3QHR - chains A and B of the 4 polymer chains in the assembly; structure by X-ray diffraction, 2.17 A resolution.

[Chain A]
Name: Cell division protein kinase 2
From: Homo sapiens
Notes: EC 2.7.11.22
Reference sequence: P24941 (CDK2_HUMAN); residue numbers follow UniProt; this construct covers 1-296
Sequence (298 residues; numbered -1 to 296; the number before each row is that of its first residue; numbers below 1 keep their minus sign (Gly-1 is residue -1)):
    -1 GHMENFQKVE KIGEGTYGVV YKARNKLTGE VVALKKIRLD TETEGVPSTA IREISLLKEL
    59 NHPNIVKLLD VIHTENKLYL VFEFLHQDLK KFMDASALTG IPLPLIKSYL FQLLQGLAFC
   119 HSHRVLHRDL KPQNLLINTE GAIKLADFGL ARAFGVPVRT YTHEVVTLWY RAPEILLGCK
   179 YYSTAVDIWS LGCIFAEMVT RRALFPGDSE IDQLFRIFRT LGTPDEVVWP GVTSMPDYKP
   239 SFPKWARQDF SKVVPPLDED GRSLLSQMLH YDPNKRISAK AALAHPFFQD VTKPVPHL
Modified positions: Thr160 (phosphothreonine; TPO)
Sequence notes: expression tag (-1 to 0)
Metal / ion sites: Mg2+ site 1: Asn132, Asp145 (together with ADP); Mg2+ site 2: Asp145 (together with ADP)
Ligand contacts:
  - ADP (adenosine-5'-diphosphate): Ile10, Gly11, Glu12, Gly13, Thr14, Tyr15, Gly16, Val18, Ala31, Lys33, Val64, Phe80, Glu81, Phe82, Leu83, Asp86, Lys89, Gln131, Asn132, Leu134, Asp145
  - trifluoromagnesate (MGF): Gly13, Thr14, Tyr15, Asp127, Lys129, Gln131, Asn132, Asp145
Curated features (UniProtKB/Swiss-Prot):
  - active site: Asp127 (Proton acceptor)
  - binding site (ATP): Ile10 to Val18, Lys33, Glu81 to Leu83, Asp86, Lys129 to Asn132, Asp145
  - binding site (Mg(2+)): Asn132, Asp145
  - site (CDK7 binding): Lys9, Lys88, Lys89, Leu166
  - modified residue: Met1 (N-acetylmethionine), Lys6 (N6-acetyllysine), Thr14 (Phosphothreonine), Tyr15 (Phosphotyrosine), Tyr19 (Phosphotyrosine), Thr160 (Phosphothreonine)
  - natural variant: Pro45 (P45L: In a glioblastoma multiforme sample)
  - mutagenesis: Lys9 (K9F: Reduced phosphorylation by CAK), Thr14 (T14A: 2-fold increase in activity), Tyr15 (Y15F: 2-fold increase in activity), Lys88 to Lys89 (Reduced phosphorylation by CAK), Thr160 (T160A: Abolishes activity), Leu166 (L166R: Reduced phosphorylation by CAK and reduced kinase activity)
From the paper describing this entry:
  - post-translational modification sites: Thr160
  - conformationally variable residues (loop rearrangement): Ile10 to Val18
  - binding site for ADP: Gly16, Lys33
  - contacts within the chain: Lys33-Glu51
  - Mg2+ coordination: Asn132, Asp145
  - binding site for trifluoromagnesate: Thr14, Lys129
  - catalytic residues: Asp127, Lys129 (proposed by the authors, not directly observed)
  - post-translational modification sites: Thr14, Tyr15 (citing earlier work)
  - catalytic residues: Asp145

[Chain B]
Name: Cyclin-A2
From: Mus musculus
Reference sequence: P51943 (CCNA2_MOUSE); residues 173-432 here correspond to UniProt positions 163-422 (UniProt number = residue number - 10)
Sequence (261 residues; numbered 172 to 432; the number before each row is that of its first residue):
   172 SNEVPDYQED IHTYLREMEV KCKPKVGYMK RQPDITNSMR AILVDWLVEV GEEYKLQNET
   232 LHLAVNYIDR FLSSMSVLRG KLQLVGTAAM LLASKFEEIY PPEVAEFVYI TDDTYSKKQV
   292 LRMEHLVLKV LAFDLAAPTV NQFLTQYFLH LQPANCKVES LAMFLGELSL IDADPYLKYL
   352 PSLIAGAAFH LALYTVTGQS WPESLAQQTG YTLESLKPCL VDLHQTYLKA PQHAQQSIRE
   412 KYKHSKYHSV SLLNPPETLS V
Sequence notes: expression tag (172)

[How chain A and chain B interact]
Residue-residue contacts (67; chain A residue first):
  Thr41(A) - Lys288(B)  hydrogen bond (backbone-side chain)
  Glu42(A) - Lys266(B)  hydrogen bond (backbone-side chain)
  Glu42(A) - Glu274(B)
  Glu42(A) - Val275(B)  hydrogen bond (side chain-backbone)
  Glu42(A) - Leu292(B)
  Gly43(A) - Lys266(B)
  Gly43(A) - Leu292(B)
  Gly43(A) - Glu295(B)
  Val44(A) - Lys266(B)  hydrogen bond (backbone-side chain)
  Val44(A) - Glu295(B)  hydrogen bond (backbone-side chain)
  Val44(A) - Leu299(B)  hydrophobic
  Ser46(A) - Lys266(B)
  Ile49(A) - Leu263(B)  hydrophobic
  Ile49(A) - Lys266(B)
  Ile49(A) - Leu306(B)  hydrophobic
  Arg50(A) - Lys266(B)
  Arg50(A) - Phe267(B)  hydrogen bond (side chain-backbone)
  Arg50(A) - Glu269(B)  hydrogen bond (side chain-backbone)
  Ile52(A) - Phe304(B)  hydrophobic
  Ser53(A) - Phe267(B)
  Ser53(A) - Phe304(B)
  Ser53(A) - Leu306(B)
  Leu54(A) - Ala307(B)  hydrophobic
  Lys56(A) - Ala303(B)  hydrogen bond (side chain-backbone)
  Lys56(A) - Asp305(B)  salt bridge
  Glu57(A) - Tyr185(B)  hydrogen bond
  Glu57(A) - Met189(B)
  Glu57(A) - Ala307(B)
  His71(A) - His296(B)
  His71(A) - Phe304(B)
  Thr72(A) - His296(B)
  Glu73(A) - Arg293(B)  salt bridge
  His119(A) - Tyr178(B)
  His119(A) - Ile182(B)
  Ser120(A) - Asp181(B)  hydrogen bond
  Ser120(A) - Ile182(B)
  His121(A) - Tyr185(B)
  Arg122(A) - Ile182(B)
  Arg122(A) - Tyr185(B)
  Arg122(A) - Ala307(B)  hydrogen bond (side chain-backbone)
  Arg150(A) - Glu268(B)  salt bridge
  Arg150(A) - Glu269(B)
  Arg150(A) - Ile270(B)
  Phe152(A) - Ile182(B)  hydrophobic
  Val154(A) - Val175(B)  hydrophobic
  Val154(A) - Gln179(B)
  Val154(A) - Ile182(B)  hydrophobic
  Val154(A) - Thr316(B)
  Val154(A) - Gln317(B)  hydrogen bond (backbone-backbone)
  Val154(A) - Leu320(B)  hydrophobic
  Pro155(A) - Thr316(B)
  Arg157(A) - Gln228(B)  hydrogen bond
  Arg157(A) - Glu268(B)  salt bridge
  Thr158(A) - Ile270(B)
  Tyr159(A) - Ile270(B)
  Thr160(A) - Glu269(B)
  Thr160(A) - Ile270(B)
  Tyr179(A) - Ser172(B)
  Ser181(A) - Tyr178(B)
  Thr182(A) - Tyr178(B)  hydrogen bond
  Pro271(A) - Ser172(B)
  Asn272(A) - Ser172(B)  hydrogen bond (side chain-backbone)
  Asn272(A) - Asn173(B)  hydrogen bond (side chain-backbone)
  Asn272(A) - Glu174(B)  hydrogen bond (side chain-backbone)
  Ser276(A) - Asp177(B)  hydrogen bond
  Lys278(A) - Asp177(B)  hydrogen bond (side chain-backbone)
  Lys278(A) - Asp181(B)  salt bridge
Also at the interface, not in a pair above, chain A (38 interface residues in all): Val69, Leu76, Ala151, Tyr180
Also at the interface, not in a pair above, chain B (36 interface residues in all): Leu186, Pro272

[Summary]
38 residues of chain A and 36 residues of chain B are in contact; the contacts include 19 hydrogen bonds and 5
salt bridges. Polar contacts include Lys56(A)-Asp305(B), Glu73(A)-Arg293(B) and Arg150(A)-Glu268(B). Chain A
binds ADP and trifluoromagnesate. From the paper: catalytic residues Asp127(A), Lys129(A) and Asp145(A); a
binding site for ADP at Gly16(A) and Lys33(A).
Here chain A is Cell division protein kinase 2 (Homo sapiens) and chain B is Cyclin-A2 (Mus musculus). Entry
3QHR (Structure of a pCDK2/CyclinA transition-state mimic) was determined by X-ray diffraction together with
3QHW from the same study.
